PDB entry 8BEE | electron microscopy, 2.04 A resolution | chains B and D of the 10 polymer chains in the assembly

Chain B:
Name: NADH dehydrogenase [ubiquinone] iron-sulfur protein 7, mitochondrial
From: Arabidopsis thaliana
Notes: EC 7.1.1.2
Reference sequence: Q42577 (NDUS7_ARATH); numbering as in UniProt (aligned over 1-218)
Amino-acid sequence (218 residues; numbered 1 to 218; the number before each row is that of its first residue):
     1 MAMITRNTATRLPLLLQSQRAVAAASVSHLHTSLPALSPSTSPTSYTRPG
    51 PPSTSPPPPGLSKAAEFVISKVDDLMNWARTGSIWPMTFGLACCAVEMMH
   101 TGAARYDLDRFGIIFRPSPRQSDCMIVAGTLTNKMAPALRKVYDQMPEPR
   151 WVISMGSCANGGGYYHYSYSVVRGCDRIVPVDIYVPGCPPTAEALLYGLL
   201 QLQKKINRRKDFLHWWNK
Not modelled in the structure: 1-61
Swiss-Prot annotation at these positions:
  - binding site ([4Fe-4S] cluster): Cys93, Cys94, Cys158, Cys188
Bound ions: 4Fe-4S cluster Fe: Cys93, Cys94, Cys158, Cys188
Ligand contacts: 4Fe-4S cluster (SF4): Ala92, Cys93, Cys94, Gly129, Thr130, Gly156, Ser157, Cys158, Tyr165, Gly187, Cys188, Pro189

Chain D:
Name: NADH dehydrogenase subunit 7
From: Arabidopsis thaliana
Reference sequence: A0A2P2CLH2 (A0A2P2CLH2_ARATH); numbering as in UniProt (aligned over 1-394)
Amino-acid sequence (394 residues; numbered 1 to 394; the number before each row is that of its first residue):
     1 MTTRKRQIKNFTLNFGPQHPAAHGVLRLVLEMNGEVVERAEPHIGLLHRG
    51 TEKLIEYKTYLQALPYFDRLDYVSMMAQEHAYSLAVEKLLNCEVPLRAQY
   101 IRVLFCEITRILNHLLALTTHAMDVGALTPFLWAFEEREKLLEFYERVSG
   151 ARMHASFIRPGGVAQDLPLGLCRDIDSFTQQFASRIDELEEMLTGNRIWK
   201 QRLVDIGTVTAQQAKDWGFSGVMLRGSGVCWDLRRAAPYDVYDQLDFDVP
   251 VGTRGDCYDRYCIRIEEMRQSLRIIVQCLNQMPSGMIKADDRKLCPPSRC
   301 RMKLSMESLIHHFELYTEGFSVPASSTYTAVEAPKGEFGVFLVSNGSNRP
   351 YRCKIRAPGFAHSQGLDFMSKHHMLADVVTIIGTQDIVFGEVDR
Not modelled in the structure: 1-9
Sequence notes: variant Ser363 (Leu in A0A2P2CLH2)

Interface between chain B and chain D:
Residue-residue contacts - 57 pairs, chain B then chain D:
  Thr88(B) - Gln18(D)
  Thr88(B) - His19(D)
  Thr88(B) - Pro20(D)
  Phe89(B) - Gln18(D)
  Gly90(B) - Pro20(D)
  Gly90(B) - His23(D)
  Gly90(B) - Gly24(D)
  Leu91(B) - Val25(D)  hydrophobic
  Leu91(B) - Leu47(D)
  Ala92(B) - Tyr72(D)
  Cys93(B) - Tyr72(D)  hydrophobic
  Cys93(B) - Met153(D)  hydrophobic
  Cys93(B) - His154(D)
  Val96(B) - Arg138(D)
  Glu97(B) - Arg152(D)  salt bridge
  Glu97(B) - Met153(D)
  His100(B) - Phe135(D)
  His100(B) - Arg138(D)  hydrogen bond
  His100(B) - Glu139(D)  salt bridge
  His100(B) - Leu142(D)
  Ala103(B) - Leu132(D)  hydrophobic
  Ala104(B) - Leu132(D)
  Arg105(B) - Glu136(D)  salt bridge
  Arg105(B) - Glu139(D)  salt bridge
  Tyr106(B) - Glu139(D)
  Thr130(B) - Leu47(D)
  Thr130(B) - Arg49(D)  hydrogen bond
  Thr132(B) - Leu46(D)  hydrogen bond (side chain-backbone)
  Thr132(B) - Leu47(D)
  Thr132(B) - His48(D)
  Lys134(B) - Ile44(D)  hydrogen bond (side chain-backbone)
  Lys134(B) - Gly45(D)
  Lys134(B) - Leu46(D)
  Met135(B) - Leu46(D)  hydrophobic
  Ala138(B) - Arg27(D)
  Val142(B) - Gln18(D)
  Tyr164(B) - Gln62(D)  hydrogen bond (side chain-backbone)
  Tyr164(B) - Pro65(D)
  Tyr164(B) - Tyr66(D)  hydrogen bond (backbone-side chain)
  Tyr164(B) - Arg69(D)
  Tyr165(B) - Arg49(D)  hydrogen bond
  Tyr165(B) - Thr51(D)
  Tyr165(B) - Leu54(D)  hydrophobic
  Tyr165(B) - Tyr66(D)  hydrophobic
  Tyr165(B) - Arg69(D)
  Ser168(B) - Arg49(D)  hydrogen bond (side chain-backbone)
  Tyr169(B) - His48(D)  hydrogen bond
  Tyr169(B) - Gly50(D)
  Tyr169(B) - Lys53(D)
  Ser170(B) - His48(D)  hydrogen bond (side chain-backbone)
  Ser170(B) - Arg49(D)
  Ser170(B) - Gly50(D)
  Val171(B) - Arg49(D)
  Cys188(B) - Arg69(D)  hydrogen bond
  Cys188(B) - His154(D)
  Pro189(B) - His154(D)
  Thr191(B) - Arg152(D)
Interface residues without a listed pair, chain B (34 interface residues in all): Ala95, Met98, Met99, Gly102, Pro117, Ala192
Interface residues without a listed pair, chain D (35 interface residues in all): Ala63, Val73, Leu116, Phe131

Overview:
The interface between chain B and chain D involves 34 residues on one side and 35 on the other; the contacts
include 11 hydrogen bonds and 4 salt bridges. Polar pairs include Glu97(B)-Arg152(D), His100(B)-Glu139(D) and
Arg105(B)-Glu136(D). Bound to chain B: 4Fe-4S cluster.
Chain B is NADH dehydrogenase [ubiquinone] iron-sulfur protein 7, mitochondrial and chain D is NADH
dehydrogenase subunit 7, both from Arabidopsis thaliana; the structure, Cryo-EM structure of the Arabidopsis
thaliana I+III2 supercomplex (CI peripheral core), was determined by electron microscopy (same publication as
8BED, 8BEF, 8BEH, 8BEL, 8BEP, 8BPX, 8BQ5 and 8BQ6).
